PDB entry 7TMM | electron microscopy, 3.50 A resolution | chains A and B of the 16 polymer chains in the assembly

[Chain A]
Molecule: H(+)-transporting two-sector ATPase
From: Saccharomyces cerevisiae
Notes: EC 7.1.2.2
Reference sequence: A0A6L0YX77 (A0A6L0YX77_YEASX); residues 0-616 here correspond to UniProt positions 1-617 (UniProt number = residue number + 1)
Sequence (639 residues; row label = number of the first residue in the row; numbering starts at 0):
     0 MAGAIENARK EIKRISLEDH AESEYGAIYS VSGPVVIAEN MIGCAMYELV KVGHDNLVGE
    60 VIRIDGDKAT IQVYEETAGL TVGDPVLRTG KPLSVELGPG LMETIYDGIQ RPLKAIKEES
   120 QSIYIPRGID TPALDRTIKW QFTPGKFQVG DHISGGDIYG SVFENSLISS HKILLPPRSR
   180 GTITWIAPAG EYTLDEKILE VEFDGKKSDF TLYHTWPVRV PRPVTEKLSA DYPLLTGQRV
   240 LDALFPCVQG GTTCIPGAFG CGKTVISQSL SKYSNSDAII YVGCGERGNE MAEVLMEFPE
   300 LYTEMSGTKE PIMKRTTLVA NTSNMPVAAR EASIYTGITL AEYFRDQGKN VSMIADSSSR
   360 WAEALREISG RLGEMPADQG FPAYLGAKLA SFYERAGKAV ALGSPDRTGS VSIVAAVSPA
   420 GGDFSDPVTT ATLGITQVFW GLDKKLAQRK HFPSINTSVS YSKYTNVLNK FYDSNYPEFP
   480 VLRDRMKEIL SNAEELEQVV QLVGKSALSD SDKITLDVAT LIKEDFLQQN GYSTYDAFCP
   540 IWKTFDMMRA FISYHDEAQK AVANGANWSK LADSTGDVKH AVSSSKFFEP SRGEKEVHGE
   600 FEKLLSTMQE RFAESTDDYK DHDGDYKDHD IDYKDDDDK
Unresolved in the structure: 0-23, 617-638
Construct notes: expression tag (617-638)
Small-molecule neighbours: ADP (adenosine-5'-diphosphate): Gln237, Ala257, Phe258, Gly259, Cys260, Gly261, Lys262, Thr263, Val264, Arg286, Phe451, Pro452, Gln528, Asn529, Gly530, Tyr531

[Chain B]
Molecule: Vacuolar proton pump subunit B
From: Saccharomyces cerevisiae
Reference sequence: A0A6A5Q585 (A0A6A5Q585_YEASX); numbering as in UniProt (aligned over 1-517)
Sequence (517 residues; numbered 1 to 517; the number before each row is that of its first residue):
     1 MVLSDKELFA INKKAVEQGF NVKPRLNYNT VSGVNGPLVI LEKVKFPRYN EIVNLTLPDG
    61 TVRQGQVLEI RGDRAIVQVF EGTSGIDVKK TTVEFTGESL RIPVSEDMLG RIFDGSGRPI
   121 DNGPKVFAED YLDINGSPIN PYARIYPEEM ISTGVSAIDT MNSIARGQKI PIFSASGLPH
   181 NEIAAQICRQ AGLVRPTKDV HDGHEENFSI VFAAMGVNLE TARFFKQDFE ENGSLERTSL
   241 FLNLANDPTI ERIITPRLAL TTAEYLAYQT ERHVLTILTD MSSYADALRE VSAAREEVPG
   301 RRGYPGYMYT DLSTIYERAG RVEGRNGSIT QIPILTMPND DITHPIPDLT GYITEGQIFV
   361 DRQLHNKGIY PPINVLPSLS RLMKSAIGEG MTRKDHGDVS NQLYAKYAIG KDAAAMKAVV
   421 GEEALSIEDK LSLEFLEKFE KTFITQGAYE DRTVFESLDQ AWSLLRIYPK EMLNRISPKI
   481 LDEFYDRARD DADEDEEDPD TRSSGKKKDA SQEESLI
Unresolved in the structure: 1-11, 197-206, 486-517
Small-molecule neighbours: ADP (adenosine-5'-diphosphate): Leu379, Ser380, Arg381, Lys384

[Chain A / chain B interface]
Pairs across the interface - 110 pairs, chain A then chain B:
  Tyr28(A) - Ile70(B)
  Tyr28(A) - Arg71(B)
  Tyr28(A) - Gly72(B)  hydrogen bond (backbone-backbone)
  Ser29(A) - Ile70(B)
  Ser29(A) - Arg71(B)
  Val30(A) - Tyr49(B)  hydrophobic
  Val30(A) - Leu68(B)
  Val30(A) - Glu69(B)
  Val30(A) - Ile70(B)  hydrogen bond (backbone-backbone)
  Gly32(A) - Tyr49(B)  hydrogen bond (backbone-side chain)
  Thr76(A) - Tyr49(B)
  Ala77(A) - Tyr49(B)  hydrophobic
  Ala77(A) - Asn50(B)
  Gly78(A) - Arg48(B)  hydrogen bond (backbone-side chain)
  Gly78(A) - Tyr49(B)  hydrogen bond (backbone-backbone)
  Leu79(A) - Arg48(B)
  Leu79(A) - Tyr49(B)  hydrogen bond (backbone-backbone)
  Leu79(A) - Ile70(B)
  Thr80(A) - Pro47(B)
  Val81(A) - Phe46(B)
  Val81(A) - Pro47(B)  hydrogen bond (backbone-backbone)
  Val81(A) - Ile70(B)
  Leu112(A) - Asn140(B)  hydrogen bond (backbone-side chain)
  Leu112(A) - Pro141(B)
  Leu112(A) - Tyr142(B)  hydrophobic
  Lys113(A) - Tyr142(B)
  Lys116(A) - Asn140(B)
  Lys116(A) - Tyr142(B)
  Lys116(A) - Ala143(B)
  Ile122(A) - Ile139(B)
  Ile122(A) - Asn140(B)  hydrogen bond (backbone-backbone)
  Ile122(A) - Ala143(B)  hydrophobic
  Ile122(A) - Val322(B)  hydrophobic
  Ile122(A) - Arg325(B)
  Tyr123(A) - Ser137(B)
  Tyr123(A) - Pro138(B)
  Tyr123(A) - Ile139(B)  hydrophobic
  Ile124(A) - Pro138(B)  hydrogen bond (backbone-backbone)
  Ile124(A) - Asn140(B)
  Gly256(A) - Tyr352(B)
  Ala257(A) - Tyr352(B)
  Phe258(A) - Ile342(B)  hydrophobic
  Phe258(A) - Asp348(B)
  Phe258(A) - Gly351(B)
  Phe258(A) - Tyr352(B)
  Phe258(A) - Gln357(B)
  Phe258(A) - Arg381(B)
  Gly259(A) - Leu379(B)
  Gly259(A) - Arg381(B)
  Val264(A) - Lys384(B)
  Gly284(A) - Tyr309(B)  hydrogen bond (backbone-side chain)
  Arg286(A) - Glu317(B)
  Arg286(A) - Gly351(B)
  Arg286(A) - Tyr352(B)  hydrogen bond (side chain-backbone)
  Arg286(A) - Ile353(B)  hydrogen bond (side chain-backbone)
  Arg286(A) - Thr354(B)  hydrogen bond (side chain-backbone)
  Arg286(A) - Glu355(B)
  Arg286(A) - Arg381(B)
  Gly287(A) - Glu317(B)
  Asn288(A) - Ile145(B)
  Asn288(A) - Tyr146(B)
  Asn288(A) - Pro147(B)
  Asn288(A) - Lys169(B)
  Asn288(A) - Glu355(B)  hydrogen bond
  Ala291(A) - Arg144(B)
  Glu292(A) - Tyr146(B)
  Leu294(A) - Tyr142(B)  hydrophobic
  Met295(A) - Tyr146(B)  hydrophobic
  Met295(A) - Glu148(B)
  Thr321(A) - Pro141(B)
  Ser322(A) - Tyr309(B)
  Ser322(A) - Thr310(B)
  Ser322(A) - Ser313(B)  hydrogen bond
  Ser322(A) - Glu317(B)
  Asn323(A) - Pro138(B)
  Asn323(A) - Ser313(B)  hydrogen bond (backbone-side chain)
  Asn323(A) - Thr314(B)
  Asn323(A) - Glu317(B)
  Met324(A) - Pro138(B)  hydrophobic
  Met324(A) - Pro141(B)  hydrophobic
  Val326(A) - Thr310(B)
  Arg329(A) - Tyr309(B)
  Arg329(A) - Thr310(B)  hydrogen bond
  Arg359(A) - Tyr309(B)
  Arg359(A) - Tyr352(B)
  Glu362(A) - Tyr309(B)
  Arg365(A) - Val298(B)
  Arg365(A) - Gly306(B)
  Arg370(A) - Arg295(B)
  Arg370(A) - Glu297(B)  salt bridge
  Gln378(A) - Arg301(B)
  Gly379(A) - Val298(B)
  Ser417(A) - Tyr352(B)
  Pro418(A) - Tyr352(B)  hydrogen bond (backbone-side chain)
  Gly420(A) - Thr343(B)
  Gln447(A) - Leu376(B)
  Arg448(A) - Ala408(B)
  Arg448(A) - Ile409(B)
  Lys449(A) - Leu379(B)
  Lys449(A) - Asn401(B)
  Lys449(A) - Tyr404(B)
  Gln500(A) - Val419(B)
  Gly503(A) - Val420(B)
  Gln527(A) - Arg475(B)  hydrogen bond
  Asn529(A) - Asn401(B)
  Tyr531(A) - Lys384(B)  hydrogen bond
  His579(A) - Glu471(B)
  Lys585(A) - Asn474(B)  hydrogen bond (side chain-backbone)
  Phe586(A) - Ile476(B)
  Phe586(A) - Pro478(B)
Interface residues without a listed pair, chain A (68 interface residues in all): Ser31, Ile104, Ile115, Met290, Ala319, Glu366, Gly369, Ala419, Gly421, Lys443, Leu501, Tyr534, Ser582
Interface residues without a listed pair, chain B (71 interface residues in all): Gly167, Glu264, Tyr268, Gly300, Tyr307, Gly320, Glu323, Pro347, Leu349, Pro377, Ala405, Ser477

[Overview]
68 residues of chain A face 71 of chain B across their interface, with 22 hydrogen bonds and 1 salt bridge.
Among the polar pairs are Arg370(A)-Glu297(B), Gly32(A)-Tyr49(B) and Gly78(A)-Arg48(B). ADP is bound between
chain A and chain B.
Here chain A is H(+)-transporting two-sector ATPase and chain B is Vacuolar proton pump subunit B, both from
Saccharomyces cerevisiae. Entry 7TMM (Complete V1 Complex from Saccharomyces cerevisiae) was determined by
electron microscopy, deposited together with 7TMO, 7TMP, 7TMQ, 7TMR, 7TMS and 7TMT.
